6GHD - chains B and E of the 4 polymer chains in the assembly; structure by X-ray diffraction, 2.10 A resolution.

Chain B:
Protein: Prelamin-A/C
Organism: Homo sapiens
Reference sequence: P02545 (LMNA_HUMAN); numbering as in UniProt (aligned over 428-546)
Amino-acid sequence (119 residues; row label = number of the first residue in the row):
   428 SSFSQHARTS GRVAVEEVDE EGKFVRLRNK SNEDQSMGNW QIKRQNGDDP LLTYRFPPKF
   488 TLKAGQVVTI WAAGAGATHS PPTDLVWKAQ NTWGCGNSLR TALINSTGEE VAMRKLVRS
UniProt features mapped onto this chain:
  - modified residue: Ser429 (Phosphoserine), Ser431 (Phosphoserine), Lys450 (N6-acetyllysine), Lys457 (N6-acetyllysine), Ser458 (Phosphoserine), Ser463 (Phosphoserine), Lys486 (N6-acetyllysine), Thr496 (Phosphothreonine), Thr505 (Phosphothreonine), Thr510 (Phosphothreonine), Ser533 (Phosphoserine), Ser546 (Phosphoserine)
  - cross-link (Glycyl lysine isopeptide (Lys-Gly)): Lys450 (interchain with G-Cter in SUMO2), Lys470 (interchain with G-Cter in SUMO2), Lys486 (interchain with G-Cter in SUMO2)
  - natural variant: Arg435 (R435C: In CMD1A), Arg439 (R439C: In FPLD2), Asp446 (D446V: In EDMD2), Gly449 (G449D: In EDMD2), Arg453 (R453P: In MDCL; R453W: In EDMD2), Leu454 (L454P: In EDMD2), Arg455 (R455P: In MDCL), Asn456 (N456D: In MDCL; N456I: In EDMD2; N456K: In EDMD2), Asp461 (D461Y: In EDMD2), Gly465 (G465D: In FPLD2), Trp467 (W467R: In EDMD2), Ile469 (I469T: In EDMD2), 14 further natural variant entries in UniProt
Reported in the primary citation:
  - disease-associated variants - R435C: abolished binding to Barrier-to-autointegration factor (chain E)
  - disease-associated variants - R453W, R482W: unchanged binding to Barrier-to-autointegration factor (chain E)
  - disease-associated variants - R471C (5-fold), R527H, A529V (5-fold), K542N: decreased binding to Barrier-to-autointegration factor (chain E)
  - mutagenesis - R435C: abolished binding to Barrier-to-autointegration factor (chain E)

Chain E:
Protein: Barrier-to-autointegration factor
Organism: Homo sapiens
Reference sequence: O75531 (BAF_HUMAN); residues 2-89 here = UniProt positions 2-89
Amino-acid sequence (88 residues; numbered 2 to 89; the number before each row is that of its first residue):
     2 TTSQKHRDFV AEPMGEKPVG SLAGIGEVLG KKLEERGFDK AYVVLGQFLV LKKDEDLFRE
    62 WLKDTAGANA KQSRDAFGAL REWADAFL
Sequence notes: engineered mutation Ala67 (Cys in O75531), Ala77 (Cys in O75531), Ala80 (Cys in O75531), Ala85 (Cys in O75531)
UniProt features mapped onto this chain:
  - modified residue: Thr2 (Microbial infection: Phosphothreonine), Thr3 (Microbial infection: Phosphothreonine), Ser4 (Phosphoserine)
  - natural variant: Ala12 (A12T: In NGPS)
  - mutagenesis: Thr2 to Ser4 (95% nuclear localization. Loss of BAF phosphorylation and ability to suppress vaccinia virus DNA replication; 85% cytoplasmic localization), Thr2 to Thr3 (No effect on the initial rate of phosphorylation but a second slow phase of phosphorylation is absent), Ser4 (S4A: Delayed phosphorylation with a 10-fold decrease in the initial phosphorylation rate. 71% loss of binding to lamin A; S4D: 75% cytoplasmic localization ...), Lys6 (K6A: Complete loss of LEMD3/MAN1 and histone H1/H3 binding; K6E: Complete loss of dsDNA and LEMD3/MAN1 binding), Arg8 (R8A: Enhances histone H1/H3 binding; R8E: Complete loss of LEMD3/MAN1 binding), Asp9 (D9A: Reduces binding to dsDNA, LEMD3/MAN1 and histone H1/H3. Reduced interaction with PARP1), Pro14 (P14A: No effect on LEMD3/MAN1 and enhances histone H1/H3 binding), Lys18 (K18A: No effect on histone H1/H3 binding), Gly25 (G25E: Complete loss of dsDNA, EMD, histone H1/H3 and LEMD3/MAN1 binding; G25Q: Complete loss of EMD binding and reduces dsDNA binding), Ile26 (I26A: Reduces histone H1/H3 and LEMD3/MAN1 binding. Fails to promote HIV-1 genome integration; I26K: Fails to promote HIV-1 genome integration), Gly27 (G27E: Fails to bind dsDNA; G27Q: Reduces binding to dsDNA), Val29 (V29A: No effect on histone H1/H3 binding), 16 further mutagenesis entries in UniProt
Reported in the primary citation:
  - disease-associated variants - A12T: decreased binding to Prelamin-A/C (chain B)

Interface between chain B and chain E:
Pairs across the interface (8):
  Arg435(B) with Pro14(E); Phe88(E), hydrogen bond (side chain-backbone)
  Arg527(B) with Pro14(E)
  Gly535(B) with Ala12(E)
  Glu536(B) with Ala12(E)
  Glu537(B) with Ala12(E), hydrogen bond (backbone-backbone); Pro14(E); Phe88(E)
Interface residues without a listed pair, chain B (6 interface residues in all): Ser437
Interface residues without a listed pair, chain E (4 interface residues in all): Ala87
From the paper, about this interface:
  - residue pairs: Arg435(B)-Phe88(E) (hydrogen bond)
  - interface residues, chain B: Arg435(B)
  - interface residues, chain E: Phe88(E)

Summary:
Chain B and chain E form an interface of 6 and 4 residues respectively, with 2 hydrogen bonds. Among the polar
pairs are Arg435(B)-Phe88(E) and Glu537(B)-Ala12(E). The authors report a hydrogen bond between Arg435(B) and
Phe88(E). The paper reports that R471C, R527H and A529V of chain B, among others, reduce binding to
Barrier-to-autointegration factor (chain E); interface residues Arg435(B) and Phe88(E); 8 substitutions were
tested in all.
Here chain B is Prelamin-A/C and chain E is Barrier-to-autointegration factor, both from Homo sapiens. Entry
6GHD (Structural analysis of the ternary complex between lamin A/C, BAF and emerin identifies an interface
disrupted ...) was determined by X-ray diffraction.
